PDB entry 1EBA | X-ray diffraction, 2.70 A resolution | chains A and C of the 4 polymer chains in the assembly

Chain A:
Protein: Protein (erythropoietin receptor)
Source organism: Homo sapiens
Notes: fragment: extracellular domain
UniProt: P19235 (EPOR_HUMAN); residues 10-224 here correspond to UniProt positions 34-248 (UniProt number = residue number + 24)
Amino-acid sequence (215 residues; numbered 10 to 224; the number before each row is that of its first residue):
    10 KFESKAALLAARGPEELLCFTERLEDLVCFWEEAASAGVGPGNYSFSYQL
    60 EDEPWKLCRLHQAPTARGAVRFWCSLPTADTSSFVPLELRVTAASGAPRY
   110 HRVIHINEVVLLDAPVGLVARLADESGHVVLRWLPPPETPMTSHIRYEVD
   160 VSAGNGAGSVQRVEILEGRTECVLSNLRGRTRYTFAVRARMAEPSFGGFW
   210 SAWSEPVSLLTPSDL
Unresolved in the structure: 164-166
Swiss-Prot annotation at these positions:
  - motif: Trp209 to Ser213 (WSXWS motif)
  - site: Phe93 (Required for ligand binding)
  - glycosylation: Asn52 (N-linked (GlcNAc...) asparagine)
Cystine bridges: Cys28-Cys38, Cys67-Cys83

Chain C:
Protein: Protein (epo mimetics peptide 33)
Amino-acid sequence (20 residues; numbered 1 to 20; the number before each row is that of its first residue):
     1 GGTYSCHFGPLTWVCKPQGG
Unresolved in the structure: 1-2, 19-20
Modified residues: Tyr4 (3,5 dibromotyrosine; DBY)
Cystine bridges: Cys6-Cys15

Interface between chain A and chain C:
Contacting residue pairs - 17 pairs, chain A then chain C:
  Leu33(A) - Phe8(C)  hydrophobic
  Ser92(A) - Phe8(C)
  Phe93(A) - Phe8(C)  hydrophobic
  Pro149(A) - Gly9(C)
  Pro149(A) - Pro10(C)
  Met150(A) - Phe8(C)  hydrophobic
  Met150(A) - Gly9(C)  hydrogen bond (backbone-backbone)
  Met150(A) - Pro10(C)  hydrogen bond (backbone-backbone)
  Met150(A) - Leu11(C)
  Met150(A) - Thr12(C)
  Met150(A) - Trp13(C)
  Thr151(A) - Pro10(C)  hydrogen bond (backbone-backbone)
  Thr151(A) - Leu11(C)  hydrogen bond (backbone-backbone)
  Ser152(A) - Leu11(C)  hydrogen bond (side chain-backbone)
  Ser152(A) - Thr12(C)
  His153(A) - Thr12(C)
  Phe205(A) - Phe8(C)  hydrophobic
Interface residues without a listed pair, chain A (10 interface residues in all): Thr148

Overview:
10 residues of chain A face 6 of chain C across their interface; the contacts include 5 hydrogen bonds. Among
the polar pairs are Ser152(A)-Leu11(C), Met150(A)-Gly9(C) and Met150(A)-Pro10(C).
Here chain A is Protein (erythropoietin receptor) (Homo sapiens) and chain C is Protein (epo mimetics peptide
33). Entry 1EBA (Complex between the extracellular domain of erythropoietin (epo) receptor [ebp] and an
inactive peptide [EMP33] contains ...) was determined by X-ray diffraction.
